1FSX - chains A and C of the 4 polymer chains in the assembly; structure by X-ray diffraction, 2.10 A resolution.

== Chain A ==
Molecule: Hemoglobin alpha chain
From: Bos taurus
UniProtKB: P01966 (HBA_BOVIN); residues 1-141 here = UniProt positions 1-141
Amino-acid sequence (141 residues; row label = number of the first residue in the row):
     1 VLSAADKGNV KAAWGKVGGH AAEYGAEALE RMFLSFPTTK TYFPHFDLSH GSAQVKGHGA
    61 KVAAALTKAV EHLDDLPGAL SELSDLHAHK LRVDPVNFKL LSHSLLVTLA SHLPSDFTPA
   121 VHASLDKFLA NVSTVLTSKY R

== Chain C ==
Molecule: Hemoglobin alpha chain
From: Bos taurus
UniProtKB: P01966 (HBA_BOVIN); residues 401-541 here correspond to UniProt positions 1-141 (UniProt number = residue number - 400)
Amino-acid sequence (141 residues; numbered 401 to 541; the number before each row is that of its first residue):
   401 VLSAADKGNV KAAWGKVGGH AAEYGAEALE RMFLSFPTTK TYFPHFDLSH GSAQVKGHGA
   461 KVAAALTKAV EHLDDLPGAL SELSDLHAHK LRVDPVNFKL LSHSLLVTLA SHLPSDFTPA
   521 VHASLDKFLA NVSTVLTSKY R

== Interface between chain A and chain C ==
Contacting residue pairs (11; chain A residue first):
  Val1(A) - Arg541(C)
  Asp126(A) - Arg541(C)  salt bridge
  Lys127(A) - Tyr540(C)
  Ala130(A) - Arg541(C)
  Arg141(A) - Val401(C)  hydrogen bond (side chain-backbone)
  Arg141(A) - Leu402(C)
  Arg141(A) - Ser403(C)
  Arg141(A) - Asp406(C)  salt bridge
  Arg141(A) - Asp526(C)
  Arg141(A) - Lys527(C)
  Arg141(A) - Ala530(C)
Other interface residues (no listed pair), chain A (6 interface residues in all): Tyr140
Other interface residues (no listed pair), chain C (10 interface residues in all): Ser538

== Overview ==
6 residues of chain A and 10 residues of chain C are in contact, with 1 hydrogen bond and 2 salt bridges.
Polar pairs include Asp126(A)-Arg541(C), Arg141(A)-Asp406(C) and Arg141(A)-Val401(C).
Chain A and chain C are both Hemoglobin alpha chain (Bos taurus); the structure, The X-ray structure
determination of bovine carbonmonoxy hb at 2.1 A resolution and its relationship to ..., was determined by
X-ray diffraction.
